7Z4F - chains D and H of the 11 polymer chains in the assembly; structure by electron microscopy, 4.20 A resolution (low resolution: residue-level contacts below are approximate; hydrogen-bond / salt-bridge calls are withheld).

[Chain D]
Molecule: Putative tail fiber
Source organism: Escherichia phage vB_EcoP_SU10
UniProt: A0A0B4N0B9 (A0A0B4N0B9_9CAUD); residues 1-786 here = UniProt positions 1-786
Sequence (786 residues; numbered 1 to 786; the number before each row is that of its first residue):
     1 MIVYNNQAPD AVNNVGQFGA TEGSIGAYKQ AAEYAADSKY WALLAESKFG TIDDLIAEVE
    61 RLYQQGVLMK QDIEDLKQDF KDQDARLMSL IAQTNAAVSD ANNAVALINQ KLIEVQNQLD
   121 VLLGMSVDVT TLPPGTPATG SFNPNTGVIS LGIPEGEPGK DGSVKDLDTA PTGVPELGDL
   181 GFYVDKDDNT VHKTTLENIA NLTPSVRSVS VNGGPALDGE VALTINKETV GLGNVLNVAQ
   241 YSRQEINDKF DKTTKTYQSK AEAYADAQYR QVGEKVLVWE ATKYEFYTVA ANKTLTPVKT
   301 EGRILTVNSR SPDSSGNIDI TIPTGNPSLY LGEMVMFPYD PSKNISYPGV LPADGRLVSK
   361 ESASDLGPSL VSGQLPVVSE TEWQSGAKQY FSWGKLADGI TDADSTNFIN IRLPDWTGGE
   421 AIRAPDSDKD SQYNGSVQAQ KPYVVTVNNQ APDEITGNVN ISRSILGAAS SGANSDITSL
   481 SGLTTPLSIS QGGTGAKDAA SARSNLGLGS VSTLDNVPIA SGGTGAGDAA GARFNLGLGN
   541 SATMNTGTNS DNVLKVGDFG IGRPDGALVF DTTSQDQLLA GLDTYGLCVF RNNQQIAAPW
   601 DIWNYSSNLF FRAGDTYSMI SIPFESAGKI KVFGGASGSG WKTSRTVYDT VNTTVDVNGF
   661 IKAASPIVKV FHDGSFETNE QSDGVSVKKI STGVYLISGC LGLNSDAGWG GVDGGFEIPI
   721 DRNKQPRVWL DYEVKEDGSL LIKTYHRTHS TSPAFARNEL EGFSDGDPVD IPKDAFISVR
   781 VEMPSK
Not modelled in the structure: 1, 89-786

[Chain H]
Molecule: Adaptor protein
Source organism: Escherichia phage vB_EcoP_SU10
UniProt: A0A0B4N231 (A0A0B4N231_9CAUD); residue numbers follow UniProt; this construct covers 1-250
Sequence (250 residues; each row starts with the number of its first residue):
     1 MAMPDVQYPI NTYGWLKKAV ALWADRDDDE FVNQIPNFIN FAEKEIYRNL RIPPLEKEVY
    61 LDIKDGVAYI PPDYLEAQWM MRAKDGTIFQ VTSPEEISYR RQHGTINPSH WNNQPVNFAR
   121 FGSRFIFYPS IEADTPYYPD DGSPLIPAEN SVILSYYADP PEFHEDTDTS TILTIAPELL
   181 LYFTLRHACL FVQDDNGVQK WSALGKAILD EMVEQNKKQE YSGSPIAIPN NMTRLQSSLP
   241 DIYGIRTSRV
Not modelled in the structure: 1-3, 106-112, 234-250

[Chain D / chain H interface]
Residue-residue contacts - 28 pairs, chain D then chain H:
  Asp10(D) - Asp168(H)
  Ala11(D) - Pro161(H)
  Ala11(D) - Asp168(H)
  Val12(D) - Pro161(H)
  Val12(D) - Glu162(H)
  Val12(D) - His164(H)
  Asn14(D) - Glu162(H)
  Val15(D) - Lys44(H)
  Val15(D) - Asp159(H)
  Val15(D) - Pro160(H)
  Val15(D) - Pro161(H)
  Val15(D) - Glu162(H)
  Gly16(D) - Asp159(H)
  Gln17(D) - Leu75(H)
  Phe18(D) - Pro72(H)
  Phe18(D) - Tyr74(H)
  Gly19(D) - Pro72(H)
  Ala20(D) - Pro72(H)
  Glu22(D) - Glu162(H)
  Tyr28(D) - Pro72(H)
  Ala32(D) - Tyr138(H)
  Ala35(D) - Tyr138(H)
  Ala36(D) - Tyr138(H)
  Lys39(D) - Tyr137(H)
  Lys39(D) - Tyr138(H)
  Lys39(D) - Asp140(H)
  Tyr40(D) - Asp140(H)
  Leu43(D) - Asp140(H)
Also at the interface, not in a pair above, chain H (17 interface residues in all): Asn40, Glu43, Asp73, Asp141

[Summary]
18 residues of chain D and 17 residues of chain H are in contact.
Here chain D is Putative tail fiber and chain H is Adaptor protein, both from Escherichia phage vB_EcoP_SU10.
Entry 7Z4F (Tail of phage SU10 genome release intermediate) was determined by electron microscopy, deposited
together with 7Z47 and 7Z4A.
